PDB entry 5L5P | X-ray diffraction, 2.80 A resolution | chains I and Y of the 28 polymer chains in the assembly

Chain I:
Name: Proteasome subunit beta type-3
Organism: Saccharomyces cerevisiae (strain ATCC 204508 / S288c)
Notes: EC 3.4.25.1
UniProtKB: P25451 (PSB3_YEAST); residues 0-204 here correspond to UniProt positions 1-205 (UniProt number = residue number + 1)
Sequence (205 residues; each row starts with the number of its first residue; numbering starts at 0):
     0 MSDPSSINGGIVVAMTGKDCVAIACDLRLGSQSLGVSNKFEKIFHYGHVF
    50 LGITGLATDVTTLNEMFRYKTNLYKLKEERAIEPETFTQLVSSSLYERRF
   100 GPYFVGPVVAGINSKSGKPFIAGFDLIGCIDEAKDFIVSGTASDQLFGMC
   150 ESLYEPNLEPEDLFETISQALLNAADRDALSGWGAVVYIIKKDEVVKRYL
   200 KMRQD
Unresolved in the structure: 0
Bound ions: Mg2+ site 1: A174, D177, S180; Mg2+ site 2: D204 (shared with A164(Y), D167(Y), S170(Y) of chain Y)
Residues lining bound ligands: 79L ((2S)-3-(4-methoxyphenyl)-N-[(2S,3S,4R)-4-methyl-3,5-bis(oxidanyl)-1-phenyl-pentan-2-yl]-2-[[(2R)-2-(2-morpholin-4-ylethanoylamino)propanoyl]amino]propanamide): D124, L125, I126
Curated features (UniProtKB/Swiss-Prot):
  - modified residue: S30 (Phosphoserine)
  - cross-link: K69 (Glycyl lysine isopeptide (Lys-Gly) (interchain with G-Cter in ubiquitin))

Chain Y:
Name: Proteasome subunit beta type-8, Proteasome subunit beta type-5
Organism: Homo sapiens
Notes: EC 3.4.25.1
UniProtKB: chimeric construct of P28062, P30656: residues 1-138 from P28062 (PSB8_HUMAN) positions 73-210 (UniProt number = residue number + 72); residues 139-211 from P30656 positions 215-287 (UniProt number = residue number + 76)
Sequence (211 residues; row label = number of the first residue in the row):
     1 TTTLAFKFQHGVIAAVDSRASAGSYISALRVNKVIEINPYLLGTMSGCAA
    51 DCQYWERLLAKECRLYYLRNGERISVSAASKLLSNMMCQYRGMGLSMGSM
   101 ICGWDKKGPGLYYVDEHGTRLSGNMFSTGSGNTYAYGVLDSNYKWDLSVE
   151 DALYLGKRSILAAAHRDAYSGGSVNLYHVTEDGWIYHGNHDVGELFWKVK
   201 EEEGSFNNVIG
Covalently attached groups: compound 79L linked to T1
Bound ions: Mg2+: A164, D167, S170 (shared with D204(I) of chain I)
Residues lining bound ligands: 79L ((2S)-3-(4-methoxyphenyl)-N-[(2S,3S,4R)-4-methyl-3,5-bis(oxidanyl)-1-phenyl-pentan-2-yl]-2-[[(2R)-2-(2-morpholin-4-ylethanoylamino)propanoyl]amino]propanamide): R19, A20, S21, S27, V31, K33, M45, S46, G47, C48, A49, S96, S130, Y169
Curated features (UniProtKB/Swiss-Prot):
  - active site: T1 (Nucleophile)
From the paper describing this entry:
  - binding site for 79L: T1
  - catalytic residues: T1 (citing earlier work)

How chain I and chain Y interact:
Residue-residue contacts (45):
  R27(I) with A168(Y)
  S32(I) with R166(Y); D167(Y); A168(Y), hydrogen bond (backbone-backbone); Y169(Y)
  L33(I) with Y134(Y); R166(Y)
  G34(I) with R166(Y), hydrogen bond (backbone-side chain)
  V35(I) with R166(Y)
  N37(I) with N208(Y); V209(Y)
  K38(I) with N208(Y), hydrogen bond (side chain-backbone); I210(Y)
  Q144(I) with Y25(Y)
  D175(I) with I26(Y); L29(Y)
  R176(I) with Y25(Y); I26(Y), hydrogen bond (side chain-backbone); S27(Y), hydrogen bond (side chain-backbone); A28(Y); L29(Y)
  D177(I) with S24(Y); I26(Y)
  A178(I) with S24(Y), hydrogen bond (backbone-backbone); I26(Y); A168(Y); Y169(Y), hydrophobic
  W182(I) with H165(Y), hydrogen bond (side chain-backbone); R166(Y)
  K200(I) with W197(Y); G211(Y)
  M201(I) with W197(Y)
  R202(I) with G172(Y), hydrogen bond (side chain-backbone); D191(Y), salt bridge; G193(Y)
  Q203(I) with H165(Y), hydrogen bond (backbone-side chain); F196(Y); W197(Y); V209(Y)
  D204(I) with R19(Y), salt bridge; A164(Y); S170(Y); G171(Y); G172(Y), hydrogen bond (side chain-backbone); V192(Y)
Interface residues without a listed pair, chain I (20 interface residues in all): Q31, L179

Overview:
The interface between chain I and chain Y involves 20 residues on one side and 26 on the other, with 10
hydrogen bonds and 2 salt bridges. Among the polar pairs are R202(I)-D191(Y), D204(I)-R19(Y) and
G34(I)-R166(Y). Ligands of chain I: compound 79L. From the paper: the catalytic residue T1(Y); a binding site
for 79L at T1(Y).
Chain I is Proteasome subunit beta type-3 (Saccharomyces cerevisiae (strain ATCC 204508 / S288c)) and chain Y
is Proteasome subunit beta type-8, Proteasome subunit beta type-5 (Homo sapiens); the structure, Yeast 20S
proteasome with human beta5i (1-138) and human beta6 (97-111; 118-133) in complex with epoxyketone ..., was
determined by X-ray diffraction together with 5L52, 5L54, 5L55, 5L5A, 5L5B, 5L5D and 30 further entries from
the same study.
